PDB entry 7GWJ | X-ray diffraction, 1.90 A resolution | chains A and D

# Chain A
Molecule: B-cell lymphoma 6 protein
Source organism: Homo sapiens
UniProt: P41182 (BCL6_HUMAN); numbering as in UniProt (aligned over 5-129)
Sequence (128 residues; each row starts with the number of its first residue):
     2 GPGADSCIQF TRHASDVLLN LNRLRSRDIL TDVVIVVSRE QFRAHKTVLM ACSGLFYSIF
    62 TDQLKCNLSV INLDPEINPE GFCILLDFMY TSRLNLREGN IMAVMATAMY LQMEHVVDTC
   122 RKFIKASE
Disordered / not traced: 2-5, 129
Construct notes: expression tag (2-4)
Curated features (UniProtKB/Swiss-Prot):
  - mutagenesis: Asn21 (N21K: Abolishes interaction with NCOR2 and HDAC2, no effect on interaction with CTBP1 and transcriptional autoinhibition; when associated with A-116 and 376-Q--Q-379), Ser59 (S59A: Abolished ubiquitination by the SCF(FBXL17) complex), His116 (H116A: Abolishes interaction with NCOR2 and HDAC2, no effect on interaction with CTBP1 and transcriptional autoinhibition; when associated with K-21 and 376-Q--Q-379)
Small-molecule neighbours: A1ADA (5-{[5-chloro-2-(dimethylamino)pyrimidin-4-yl]amino}-1,3-dihydro-2H-indol-2-one): Asn21, Arg24, Leu25, Arg28, Met51, Ala52, Cys53, Ser54, Gly55, Tyr58, Gln113, Met114, Glu115

# Chain D
Molecule: WVIP tetrapeptide
Sequence (6 residues; row label = number of the first residue in the row; numbering starts at 0):
     0 XWVIPA
Modified positions: ACE (acetyl group) at position 0

# Chain A / chain D interface
Contacting residue pairs (11; chain A residue first):
  Cys8(A) - Pro4(D)
  Ile9(A) - Trp1(D)  hydrophobic
  Ile9(A) - Val2(D)
  Gln10(A) - ACE_0(D)
  Gln10(A) - Trp1(D)
  Gln10(A) - Val2(D)  hydrogen bond (backbone-backbone)
  Gln10(A) - Pro4(D)
  Phe11(A) - ACE_0(D)
  Phe11(A) - Trp1(D)
  Thr12(A) - ACE_0(D)  hydrogen bond (backbone-backbone)
  Thr12(A) - Val2(D)
Also at the interface, not in a pair above, chain D (5 interface residues in all): Ile3

# Overview
The chain A/chain D interface involves 5 residues from each chain, with 2 hydrogen bonds. The backbones
hydrogen-bond at Gln10(A)-Val2(D) and Thr12(A)-ACE_0(D). Bound to chain A: compound A1ADA. From UniProt: 3
mutagenesis sites on chain A.
Chain A is B-cell lymphoma 6 protein (Homo sapiens) and chain D is WVIP tetrapeptide; the structure, Crystal
Structure of B-cell lymphoma 6 protein BTB domain in complex with ligand 6 at 4.92 ..., was determined by
X-ray diffraction together with 7GUD, 7GUE, 7GUF, 7GUG, 7GUH, 7GUI and 126 further entries from the same
study.
